Entry 6OTT (X-ray diffraction, 2.55 A resolution); this record covers chains A and B.

== Chain A (and B) ==
Molecule: Amidophosphoribosyltransferase, PurF
From: Escherichia coli (strain K12)
Notes: EC 2.4.2.14; chain B of this document is another copy of the same molecule, construct and numbering; everything in this record applies to it too
UniProt: P0AG16 (PUR1_ECOLI); residues 1-504 here correspond to UniProt positions 2-505 (UniProt number = residue number + 1)
Chain sequence (504 residues; each row starts with the number of its first residue):
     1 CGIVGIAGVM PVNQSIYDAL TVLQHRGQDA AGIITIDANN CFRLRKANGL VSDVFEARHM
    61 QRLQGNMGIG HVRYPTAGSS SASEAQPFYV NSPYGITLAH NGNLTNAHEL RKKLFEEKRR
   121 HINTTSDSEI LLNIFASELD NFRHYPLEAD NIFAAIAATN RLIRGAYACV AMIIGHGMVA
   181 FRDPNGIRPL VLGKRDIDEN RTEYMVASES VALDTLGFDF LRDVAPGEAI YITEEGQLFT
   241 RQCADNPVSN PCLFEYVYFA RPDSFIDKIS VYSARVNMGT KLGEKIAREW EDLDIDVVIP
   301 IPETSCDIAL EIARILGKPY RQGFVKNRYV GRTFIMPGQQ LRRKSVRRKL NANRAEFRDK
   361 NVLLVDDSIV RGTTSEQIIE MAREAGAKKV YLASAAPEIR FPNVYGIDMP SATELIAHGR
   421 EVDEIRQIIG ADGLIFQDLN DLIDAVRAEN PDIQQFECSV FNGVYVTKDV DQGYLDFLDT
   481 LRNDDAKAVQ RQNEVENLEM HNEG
Unresolved in the structure: 497-504
Curated features (UniProtKB/Swiss-Prot):
  - active site: Cys1 (Nucleophile)
  - binding site (Mg(2+)): Thr304, Asp366, Asp367

== How chain A and chain B interact ==
Residue-residue contacts - 91 pairs, chain A then chain B:
  Pro11(A) - Gln339(B)
  Asn13(A) - Met336(B)
  Asn13(A) - Gln339(B)  hydrogen bond
  Gln14(A) - Arg332(B)
  Gln14(A) - Thr333(B)
  Gln14(A) - Phe334(B)  hydrogen bond (side chain-backbone)
  Tyr17(A) - Gly331(B)
  Tyr17(A) - Arg332(B)  hydrogen bond (side chain-backbone)
  Tyr17(A) - Phe334(B)  hydrophobic
  Asp18(A) - Arg343(B)  salt bridge
  Thr21(A) - Tyr329(B)
  Val22(A) - Asn327(B)
  Val22(A) - Arg343(B)
  Gln24(A) - Tyr329(B)
  Gln28(A) - Tyr329(B)
  Phe55(A) - Phe334(B)
  Glu56(A) - Phe334(B)
  Ala57(A) - Arg332(B)
  Ala57(A) - Phe334(B)
  Met60(A) - Phe334(B)  hydrophobic
  Val211(A) - Asn351(B)
  Asp214(A) - Asn351(B)  hydrogen bond
  Thr215(A) - Arg343(B)  hydrogen bond
  Thr215(A) - Arg347(B)
  Thr215(A) - Asn351(B)
  Arg261(A) - Val325(B)
  Arg261(A) - Asn327(B)  hydrogen bond
  Arg261(A) - Asn351(B)
  Pro262(A) - Gln322(B)
  Pro262(A) - Asn353(B)
  Asp263(A) - Val325(B)
  Asp263(A) - Asn351(B)  hydrogen bond
  Asp263(A) - Asn353(B)
  Phe265(A) - Asn353(B)
  Phe265(A) - Ala355(B)  hydrophobic
  Tyr272(A) - Arg321(B)
  Tyr272(A) - Gln322(B)  hydrogen bond (side chain-backbone)
  Tyr272(A) - Asn353(B)
  Tyr272(A) - Glu356(B)
  Ser273(A) - Arg321(B)  hydrogen bond
  Val276(A) - Arg321(B)
  Glu303(A) - Arg328(B)
  Asp307(A) - Gln322(B)
  Leu310(A) - Leu310(B)  hydrophobic
  Leu310(A) - Tyr320(B)  hydrophobic
  Tyr320(A) - Leu310(B)  hydrophobic
  Arg321(A) - Tyr272(B)
  Arg321(A) - Ser273(B)  hydrogen bond
  Gln322(A) - Pro262(B)
  Gln322(A) - Tyr272(B)  hydrogen bond (backbone-side chain)
  Gln322(A) - Asp307(B)
  Val325(A) - Arg261(B)
  Val325(A) - Asp263(B)
  Asn327(A) - Thr21(B)  hydrogen bond (side chain-backbone)
  Asn327(A) - Val22(B)
  Asn327(A) - Arg261(B)  hydrogen bond
  Arg328(A) - Lys326(B)
  Arg328(A) - Arg328(B)  hydrogen bond (side chain-backbone)
  Tyr329(A) - Thr21(B)
  Tyr329(A) - Gln24(B)
  Tyr329(A) - Gln28(B)
  Gly331(A) - Tyr17(B)
  Arg332(A) - Gln14(B)  hydrogen bond (backbone-side chain)
  Arg332(A) - Tyr17(B)  hydrogen bond (backbone-side chain)
  Arg332(A) - Ala57(B)
  Thr333(A) - Gln14(B)
  Phe334(A) - Gln14(B)  hydrogen bond (backbone-side chain)
  Phe334(A) - Tyr17(B)  hydrophobic
  Phe334(A) - Phe55(B)
  Phe334(A) - Glu56(B)
  Phe334(A) - Ala57(B)
  Phe334(A) - Met60(B)  hydrophobic
  Met336(A) - Asn13(B)
  Gln339(A) - Pro11(B)
  Gln339(A) - Asn13(B)  hydrogen bond
  Gln339(A) - Gln14(B)
  Arg343(A) - Asp18(B)  salt bridge
  Arg347(A) - Asp214(B)  hydrogen bond (side chain-backbone)
  Arg347(A) - Thr215(B)  hydrogen bond (backbone-side chain)
  Arg348(A) - Tyr17(B)
  Arg348(A) - Asp18(B)  salt bridge
  Arg348(A) - Thr21(B)
  Asn351(A) - Val211(B)
  Asn351(A) - Asp214(B)
  Asn351(A) - Thr215(B)
  Asn351(A) - Arg261(B)
  Asn351(A) - Asp263(B)  hydrogen bond
  Asn353(A) - Phe265(B)
  Asn353(A) - Tyr272(B)
  Ala355(A) - Phe265(B)  hydrophobic
  Glu356(A) - Tyr272(B)
Interface residues without a listed pair, chain A (54 interface residues in all): Met10, His25, Leu50, Ser52, Ser270, Val330, Gly338, Ala352
Interface residues without a listed pair, chain B (53 interface residues in all): His25, Ser52, Gly217, Ser270, Val276, Glu303, Val330, Gln340, Ala352

== Overview ==
Chain A and chain B form an interface of 54 and 53 residues respectively, with 21 hydrogen bonds and 3 salt
bridges. Polar pairs include Asp18(A)-Arg343(B), Arg348(A)-Asp18(B) and Asn13(A)-Gln339(B). Curated annotation
(UniProt) lists active-site residue Cys1(A) and 3 Mg2+-binding residues on chain A.
Both chains are Amidophosphoribosyltransferase, PurF (Escherichia coli (strain K12)). Entry 6OTT (Structure of
PurF in complex with ppApp) was determined by X-ray diffraction, deposited together with 6OX6.
